4L52 - chain A; structure by X-ray diffraction, 2.54 A resolution.

Chain A:
Protein: Mitogen-activated protein kinase kinase kinase 7, TGF-beta-activated kinase 1 and MAP3K7-binding protein 1 chimera
Organism: Homo sapiens
Notes: EC 2.7.11.25
Reference sequence: chimeric construct of O43318, Q15750: residues 31-303 from O43318 (M3K7_HUMAN) positions 31-303 (same numbers); residues 468-496 from Q15750 positions 468-496 (same numbers)
Amino-acid sequence (307 residues; row label = number of the first residue in the row; note: 164 numbers in that range are skipped by the numbering (no residue carries them; nothing is unmodelled there)):
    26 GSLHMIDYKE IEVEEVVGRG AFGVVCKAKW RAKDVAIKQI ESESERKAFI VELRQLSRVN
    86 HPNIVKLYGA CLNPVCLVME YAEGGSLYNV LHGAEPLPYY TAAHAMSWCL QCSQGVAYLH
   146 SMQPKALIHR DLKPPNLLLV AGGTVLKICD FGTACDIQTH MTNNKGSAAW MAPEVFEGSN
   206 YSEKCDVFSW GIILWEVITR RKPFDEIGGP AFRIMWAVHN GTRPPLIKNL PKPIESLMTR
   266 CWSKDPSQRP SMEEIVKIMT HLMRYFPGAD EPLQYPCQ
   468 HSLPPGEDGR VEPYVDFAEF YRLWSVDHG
Unresolved in the structure: 179-190
Disulfide bonds: C96-C101
Sequence notes: expression tag (26-30)
Residues lining bound ligands: 1UL (1-(4-{4-[7-amino-2-(1,2,3-benzothiadiazol-7-yl)furo[2,3-c]pyridin-4-yl]-1H-pyrazol-1-yl}piperidin-1-yl)ethanone): V42, G43, R44, G45, V50, A61, K63, V90, M104, E105, Y106, A107, E108, G109, G110, N114, P160, N161, L163, C174, D175
Curated features (UniProtKB/Swiss-Prot):
  - active site: D156 (Proton acceptor)
  - binding site (ATP): V42 to V50, K63
  - modified residue: T184 (Microbial infection: O-acetylthreonine), T187 (Microbial infection: O-acetylthreonine), S192 (Phosphoserine)
  - cross-link (Glycyl lysine isopeptide (Lys-Gly)): K72 (interchain with G-Cter in ubiquitin), K158 (interchain with G-Cter in ubiquitin), K209 (interchain with G-Cter in ubiquitin)
  - site: F484 (Required for interaction with MAP3K7)

In short:
Bound to chain A: compound 1UL. From UniProt: active-site residue D156 and 10 ATP-binding residues.
Chain A is Mitogen-activated protein kinase kinase kinase 7, TGF-beta-activated kinase 1 and MAP3K7-binding
protein 1 chimera (Homo sapiens); the structure, Crystal Structure of
1-(4-{4-[7-amino-2-(1,2,3-benzothiadiazol-7-yl)furo[2,3-c]pyridin-4-yl]-1H-pyrazol-1-yl}piperidin-1-yl)ethan-1-one
bound to TAK1-TAB1, was determined by X-ray diffraction together with 4L3P from the same study.
